Entry 3ZGI (X-ray diffraction, 2.25 A resolution); this record covers chain A.

[Chain A]
Name: Cell wall surface anchor family protein
Source organism: Streptococcus pneumoniae
Notes: fragment: krt10-binding region domain, residues 188-386
Reference sequence: Q97P71 (Q97P71_STRPN); residue numbers follow UniProt; this construct covers 187-385
Sequence (205 residues; numbered 181 to 385; the number before each row is that of its first residue):
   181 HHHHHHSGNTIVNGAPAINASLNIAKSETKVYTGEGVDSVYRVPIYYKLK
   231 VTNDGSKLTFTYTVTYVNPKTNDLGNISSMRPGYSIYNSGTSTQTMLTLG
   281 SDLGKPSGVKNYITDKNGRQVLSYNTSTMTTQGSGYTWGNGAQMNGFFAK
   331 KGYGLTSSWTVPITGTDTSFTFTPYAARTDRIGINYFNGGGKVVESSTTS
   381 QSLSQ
Disordered / not traced: 181-203, 378-385
Modified / non-standard residues: Mse260, Mse276, Mse309, Mse324 (selenomethionine; parent Met)
Differences from the reference sequence: expression tag (181-186)

[In short]
Chain A is Cell wall surface anchor family protein (Streptococcus pneumoniae); the structure, Crystal
structure of the KRT10-binding region domain of the pneumococcal serine rich repeat protein PsrP, was
determined by X-ray diffraction, deposited together with 3ZGH.
